2R1H - chains A and C of the 4 polymer chains in the assembly; structure by X-ray diffraction, 1.90 A resolution.

# Chain A (and C)
Molecule: Hemoglobin subunit alpha-4
From: Oncorhynchus mykiss
Notes: chain C of this document is another copy of the same molecule, construct and numbering; everything in this record applies to it too
UniProtKB: P14527 (HBA4_ONCMY); numbering as in UniProt (aligned over 1-142)
Chain sequence (143 residues; row label = number of the first residue in the row; numbering starts at 0):
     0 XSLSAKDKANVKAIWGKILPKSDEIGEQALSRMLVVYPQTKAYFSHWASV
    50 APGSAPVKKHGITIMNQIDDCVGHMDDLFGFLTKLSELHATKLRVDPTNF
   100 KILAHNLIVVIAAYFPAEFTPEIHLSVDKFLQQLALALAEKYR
Modified / non-standard residues: ACE (acetyl group) at position 0
Swiss-Prot annotation at these positions:
  - binding site (O2): His59
  - binding site (heme b): His88
  - modified residue: Ser1 (N-acetylserine)
Ion coordination: heme Fe near His88 (its only coordinating residue here)
Residues lining bound ligands: heme (HEM): Met32, Thr39, Tyr42, Phe43, His45, Trp46, His59, Thr62, Ile63, Gln66, Ile67, Leu84, Leu87, His88, Leu92, Val94, Asn98, Phe99, Leu102, Leu133, Leu137

# Chain A / chain C interface
Pairs across the interface (12):
  ACE_0(A) with Glu139(C)
  Ser1(A) with Glu139(C), hydrogen bond
  Leu124(A) with Arg142(C)
  Asp127(A) with Arg142(C), salt bridge
  Lys128(A) with Arg142(C), hydrogen bond (side chain-backbone)
  Leu135(A) with Leu135(C), hydrophobic
  Glu139(A) with ACE_0(C); Ser1(C), hydrogen bond
  Tyr141(A) with Lys128(C)
  Arg142(A) with Leu124(C); Asp127(C), salt bridge; Lys128(C), hydrogen bond (backbone-side chain)
Also at the interface, not in a pair above, chain A (12 interface residues in all): Gln131, Ala138, Lys140
Also at the interface, not in a pair above, chain C (10 interface residues in all): Gln131, Ala138

# In short
Chain A and chain C form an interface of 12 and 10 residues respectively, with 4 hydrogen bonds and 2 salt
bridges. Polar contacts include Asp127(A)-Arg142(C), Ser1(A)-Glu139(C) and Lys128(A)-Arg142(C). Ligands of
chain A: heme.
Both chains are Hemoglobin subunit alpha-4 (Oncorhynchus mykiss). Entry 2R1H (met-Trout IV hemoglobin at pH
6.3) was determined by X-ray diffraction, deposited together with 2QSP, 2QSS, 3BJ1, 3BJ2 and 3BJ3.
